Entry 3H5R (X-ray diffraction, 2.10 A resolution); this record covers chains A and E of the 8 polymer chains in the assembly.

Chain A:
Protein: MccB protein
From: Escherichia coli
Reference sequence: Q47506 (Q47506_ECOLX); residues 1-350 here = UniProt positions 1-350
Sequence (353 residues; row label = number of the first residue in the row; numbers below 1 keep their minus sign (Gly-2 is residue -2)):
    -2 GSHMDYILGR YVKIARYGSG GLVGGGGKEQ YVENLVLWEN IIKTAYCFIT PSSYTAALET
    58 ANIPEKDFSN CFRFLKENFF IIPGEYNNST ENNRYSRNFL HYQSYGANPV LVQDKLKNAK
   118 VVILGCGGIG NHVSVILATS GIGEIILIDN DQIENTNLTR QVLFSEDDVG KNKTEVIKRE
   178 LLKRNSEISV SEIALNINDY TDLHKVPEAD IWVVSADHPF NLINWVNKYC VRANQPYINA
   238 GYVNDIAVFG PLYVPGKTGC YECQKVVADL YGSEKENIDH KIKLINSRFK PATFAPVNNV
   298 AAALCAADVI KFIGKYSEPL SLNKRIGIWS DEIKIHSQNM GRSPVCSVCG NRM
Disordered / not traced: -2 to 0, 264-271, 349-350
Sequence notes: expression tag (-2 to 0)
Metal / ion sites: Zn2+: Cys257, Cys260, Cys343, Cys346

Chain E:
Protein: Microcin C7 analog
Notes: engineered mutation(s): ASN 7 to SNN, cyclized asparagine
Reference sequence: Q47505 (MCCC7_ECOLX); residues 71-77 here correspond to UniProt positions 1-7 (UniProt number = residue number - 70)
Sequence (7 residues; numbered 71 to 77; the number before each row is that of its first residue):
    71 MRTGNAN
Modified positions: Asn77 (l-3-aminosuccinimide; SNN)

How chain A and chain E interact:
Pairs across the interface (27):
  Ile126(A) - Asn77(E)
  Ser212(A) - Asn77(E)
  Ala213(A) - Asn77(E)
  Asp214(A) - Asn77(E)
  Asn236(A) - Asn75(E)
  Asn236(A) - Asn77(E)
  Ala237(A) - Asn75(E)
  Ala237(A) - Asn77(E)
  Gly238(A) - Asn75(E)
  Gly238(A) - Ala76(E)
  Gly238(A) - Asn77(E)
  Tyr239(A) - Asn75(E)
  Tyr239(A) - Ala76(E)  hydrogen bond (backbone-backbone)
  Tyr239(A) - Asn77(E)
  Val240(A) - Thr73(E)
  Val240(A) - Gly74(E)
  Val245(A) - Asn75(E)
  Tyr258(A) - Gly74(E)
  Pro288(A) - Ala76(E)  hydrophobic
  Arg322(A) - Met71(E)  hydrogen bond (side chain-backbone)
  Arg322(A) - Thr73(E)  hydrogen bond (side chain-backbone)
  Arg322(A) - Gly74(E)
  Arg322(A) - Asn75(E)  hydrogen bond
  Gly324(A) - Met71(E)
  Trp326(A) - Met71(E)  hydrophobic
  His333(A) - Met71(E)
  Gln335(A) - Met71(E)
Also at the interface, not in a pair above, chain A (20 interface residues in all): Ile243, Phe286, Ile323
Also at the interface, not in a pair above, chain E (7 interface residues in all): Arg72

Overview:
The interface between chain A and chain E involves 20 residues on one side and 7 on the other, with 4 hydrogen
bonds. Among the polar pairs are Arg322(A)-Met71(E), Arg322(A)-Thr73(E) and Arg322(A)-Asn75(E). The Zn2+ site
is built by Cys257(A), Cys260(A), Cys343(A) and Cys346(A).
Chain A is MccB protein (Escherichia coli) and chain E is Microcin C7 analog; the structure, Crystal structure
of E. coli MccB + Succinimide, was determined by X-ray diffraction together with 3H5A, 3H5N, 3H9G, 3H9J and
3H9Q from the same study.
